7MKA - chains a and f of the 15 polymer chains in the assembly; structure by electron microscopy, 3.54 A resolution.

Chain a:
Molecule: DNA-directed RNA polymerase subunit
Organism: Saccharomyces cerevisiae
Notes: EC 2.7.7.6
UniProt: A0A6A5Q1P2 (A0A6A5Q1P2_YEASX); numbering as in UniProt (aligned over 1-1733)
Amino-acid sequence (1733 residues; each row starts with the number of its first residue):
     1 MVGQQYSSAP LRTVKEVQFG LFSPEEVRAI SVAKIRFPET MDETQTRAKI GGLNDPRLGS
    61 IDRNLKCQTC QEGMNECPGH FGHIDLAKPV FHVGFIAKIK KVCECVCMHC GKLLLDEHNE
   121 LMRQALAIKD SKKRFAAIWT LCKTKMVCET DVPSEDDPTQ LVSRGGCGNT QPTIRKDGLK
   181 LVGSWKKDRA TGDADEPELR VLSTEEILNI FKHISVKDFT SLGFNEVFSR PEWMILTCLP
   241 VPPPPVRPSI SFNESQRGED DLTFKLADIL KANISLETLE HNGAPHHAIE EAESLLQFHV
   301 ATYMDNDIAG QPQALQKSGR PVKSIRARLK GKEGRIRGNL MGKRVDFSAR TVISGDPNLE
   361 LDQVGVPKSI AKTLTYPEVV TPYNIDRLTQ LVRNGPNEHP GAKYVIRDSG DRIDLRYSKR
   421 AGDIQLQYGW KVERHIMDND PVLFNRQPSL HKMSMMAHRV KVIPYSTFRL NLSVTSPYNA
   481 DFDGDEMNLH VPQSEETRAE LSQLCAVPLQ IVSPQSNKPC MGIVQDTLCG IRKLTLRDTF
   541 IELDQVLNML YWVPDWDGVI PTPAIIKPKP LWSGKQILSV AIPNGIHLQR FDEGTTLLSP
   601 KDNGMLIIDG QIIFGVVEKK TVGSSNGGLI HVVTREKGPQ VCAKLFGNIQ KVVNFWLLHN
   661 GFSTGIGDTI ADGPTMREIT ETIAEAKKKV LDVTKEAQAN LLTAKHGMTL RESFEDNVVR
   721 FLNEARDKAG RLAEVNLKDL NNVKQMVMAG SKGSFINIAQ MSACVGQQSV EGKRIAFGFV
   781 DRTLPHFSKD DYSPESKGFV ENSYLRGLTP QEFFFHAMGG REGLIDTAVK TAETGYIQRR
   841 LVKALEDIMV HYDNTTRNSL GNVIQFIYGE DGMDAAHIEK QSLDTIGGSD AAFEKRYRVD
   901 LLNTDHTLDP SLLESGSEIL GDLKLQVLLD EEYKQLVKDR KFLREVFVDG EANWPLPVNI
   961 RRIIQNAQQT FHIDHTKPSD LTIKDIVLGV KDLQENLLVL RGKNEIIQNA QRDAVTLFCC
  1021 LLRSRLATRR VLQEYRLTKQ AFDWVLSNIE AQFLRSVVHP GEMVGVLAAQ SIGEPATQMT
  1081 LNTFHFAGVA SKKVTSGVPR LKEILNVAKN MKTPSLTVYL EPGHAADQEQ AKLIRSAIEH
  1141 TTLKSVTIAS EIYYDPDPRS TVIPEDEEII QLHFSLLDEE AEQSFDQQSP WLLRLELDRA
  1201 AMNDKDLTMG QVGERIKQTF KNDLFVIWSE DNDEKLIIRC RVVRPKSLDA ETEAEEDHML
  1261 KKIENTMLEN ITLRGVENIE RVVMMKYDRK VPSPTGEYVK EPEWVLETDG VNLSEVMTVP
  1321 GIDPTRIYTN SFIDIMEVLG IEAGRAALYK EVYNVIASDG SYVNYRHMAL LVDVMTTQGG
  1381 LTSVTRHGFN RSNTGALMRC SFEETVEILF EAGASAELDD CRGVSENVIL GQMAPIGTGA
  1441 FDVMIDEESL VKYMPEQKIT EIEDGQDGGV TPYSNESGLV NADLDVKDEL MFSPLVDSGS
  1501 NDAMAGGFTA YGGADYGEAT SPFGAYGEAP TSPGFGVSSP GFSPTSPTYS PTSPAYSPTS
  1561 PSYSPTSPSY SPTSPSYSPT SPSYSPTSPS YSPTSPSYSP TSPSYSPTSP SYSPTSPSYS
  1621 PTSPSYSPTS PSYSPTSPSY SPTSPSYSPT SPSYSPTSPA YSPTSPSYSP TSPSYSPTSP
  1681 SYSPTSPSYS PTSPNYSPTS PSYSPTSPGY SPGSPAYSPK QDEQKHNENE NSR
Disordered / not traced: 1, 1082-1092, 1176-1184, 1246-1253, 1455-1733
Metal / ion sites: Zn2+ site 1: Cys67, Cys70, His80; Zn2+ site 2: Cys110, Cys148, Cys167; Mg2+ site 1: Asp481, Asp483, Asp485 (shared with 1 residue of chain r); Mg2+ site 2: Asn1393, Thr1394

Chain f:
Molecule: DNA-directed RNA polymerases I, II, and III subunit RPABC2
Organism: Saccharomyces cerevisiae
UniProt: A0A6L0ZRI7 (A0A6L0ZRI7_YEASX); residues 1-155 here = UniProt positions 1-155
Amino-acid sequence (155 residues; row label = number of the first residue in the row):
     1 MSDYEEAFND GNENFEDFDV EHFSDEETYE EKPQFKDGET TDANGKTIVT GGNGPEDFQQ
    61 HEQIRRKTLK EKAIPKDQRA TTPYMTKYER ARILGTRALQ ISMNAPVFVD LEGETDPLRI
   121 AMKELAEKKI PLVIRRYLPD GSFEDWSVEE LIVDL
Disordered / not traced: 1-68

How chain a and chain f interact:
Pairs across the interface (49; chain a residue first):
  Val379(a) with Ser102(f); Met103(f), hydrophobic
  Thr381(a) with Ser102(f)
  Tyr383(a) with Leu111(f)
  Ser494(a) with Leu99(f)
  Glu495(a) with Ser102(f)
  Glu496(a) with Arg92(f); Gly95(f); Thr96(f), hydrogen bond (side chain-backbone)
  Ala499(a) with Gly95(f)
  Gln503(a) with Arg90(f)
  Leu504(a) with Tyr88(f), hydrophobic; Ala91(f), hydrophobic
  His851(a) with Pro139(f)
  Tyr852(a) with Glu89(f), hydrogen bond; Arg136(f); Tyr137(f)
  Arg857(a) with Pro139(f)
  Arg1001(a) with Ala80(f); Pro83(f)
  Leu1054(a) with Tyr84(f)
  Arg1055(a) with Asp154(f), salt bridge; Leu155(f)
  His1059(a) with Thr86(f), hydrogen bond; Lys87(f), hydrogen bond (side chain-backbone); Leu155(f)
  Pro1060(a) with Thr86(f)
  Gly1061(a) with Tyr88(f)
  Glu1062(a) with Tyr88(f)
  Met1433(a) with Arg92(f)
  Gly1437(a) with Tyr88(f)
  Thr1438(a) with Tyr88(f); Arg92(f), hydrogen bond (backbone-side chain)
  Gly1439(a) with Arg92(f)
  Phe1441(a) with Tyr88(f); Glu89(f); Arg92(f); Arg135(f)
  Asp1442(a) with Arg135(f), hydrogen bond (backbone-backbone); Tyr137(f), hydrogen bond
  Val1443(a) with Arg92(f)
  Met1444(a) with Leu132(f); Val133(f), hydrogen bond (backbone-backbone); Arg135(f)
  Ile1445(a) with Val133(f)
  Asp1446(a) with Val133(f)
  Ser1449(a) with Glu149(f)
  Leu1450(a) with Phe108(f), hydrophobic
  Tyr1453(a) with Lys129(f)
Also at the interface, not in a pair above, chain a (35 interface residues in all): Arg387, Arg1422, Met1454
Also at the interface, not in a pair above, chain f (35 interface residues in all): Thr81, Thr82, Ile93, Val107, Thr115, Pro117, Leu118, Ile134

In short:
Chain a and chain f each contribute 35 residues to their interface; the contacts include 8 hydrogen bonds and
1 salt bridge. Polar pairs include Arg1055(a)-Asp154(f), Glu496(a)-Thr96(f) and Tyr852(a)-Glu89(f). The Zn2+
site 1 is built by Cys67(a), Cys70(a) and His80(a).
Here chain a is DNA-directed RNA polymerase subunit and chain f is DNA-directed RNA polymerases I, II, and III
subunit RPABC2, both from Saccharomyces cerevisiae. Entry 7MKA (Structure of EC+EC (leading EC-focused)) was
determined by electron microscopy, deposited together with 7MEI, 7MK9, 7ML0, 7ML1, 7ML2, 7ML3 and 7ML4.
